PDB entry 7TMR | electron microscopy, 3.50 A resolution | chains A and B of the 31 polymer chains in the assembly

# Chain A
Molecule: H(+)-transporting two-sector ATPase
Source organism: Saccharomyces cerevisiae
Notes: EC 7.1.2.2
UniProt: B3LH69 (B3LH69_YEAS1); residues 0-616 here correspond to UniProt positions 1-617 (UniProt number = residue number + 1)
Amino-acid sequence (617 residues; each row starts with the number of its first residue; numbering starts at 0):
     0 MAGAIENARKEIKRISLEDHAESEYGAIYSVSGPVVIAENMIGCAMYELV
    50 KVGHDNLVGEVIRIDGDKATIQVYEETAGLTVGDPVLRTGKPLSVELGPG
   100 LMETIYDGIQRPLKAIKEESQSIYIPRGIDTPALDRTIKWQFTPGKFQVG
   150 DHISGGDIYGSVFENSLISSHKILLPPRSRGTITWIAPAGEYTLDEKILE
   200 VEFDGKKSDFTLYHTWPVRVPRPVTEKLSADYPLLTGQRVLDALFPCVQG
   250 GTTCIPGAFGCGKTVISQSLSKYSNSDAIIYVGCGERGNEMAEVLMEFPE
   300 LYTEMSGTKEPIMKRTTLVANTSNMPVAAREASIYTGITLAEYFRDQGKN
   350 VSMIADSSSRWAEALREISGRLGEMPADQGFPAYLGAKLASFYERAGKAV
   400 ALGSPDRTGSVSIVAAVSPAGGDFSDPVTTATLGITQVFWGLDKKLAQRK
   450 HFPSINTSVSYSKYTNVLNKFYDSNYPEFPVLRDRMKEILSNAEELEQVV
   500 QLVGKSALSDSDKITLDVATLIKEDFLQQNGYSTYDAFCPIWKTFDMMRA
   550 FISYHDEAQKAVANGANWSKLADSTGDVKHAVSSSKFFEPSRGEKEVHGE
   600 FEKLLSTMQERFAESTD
Not modelled in the structure: 0-23

# Chain B
Molecule: Vacuolar proton pump subunit B
Source organism: Saccharomyces cerevisiae
UniProt: A0A6A5Q585 (A0A6A5Q585_YEASX); numbering as in UniProt (aligned over 1-517)
Amino-acid sequence (517 residues; numbered 1 to 517; the number before each row is that of its first residue):
     1 MVLSDKELFAINKKAVEQGFNVKPRLNYNTVSGVNGPLVILEKVKFPRYN
    51 EIVNLTLPDGTVRQGQVLEIRGDRAIVQVFEGTSGIDVKKTTVEFTGESL
   101 RIPVSEDMLGRIFDGSGRPIDNGPKVFAEDYLDINGSPINPYARIYPEEM
   151 ISTGVSAIDTMNSIARGQKIPIFSASGLPHNEIAAQICRQAGLVRPTKDV
   201 HDGHEENFSIVFAAMGVNLETARFFKQDFEENGSLERTSLFLNLANDPTI
   251 ERIITPRLALTTAEYLAYQTERHVLTILTDMSSYADALREVSAAREEVPG
   301 RRGYPGYMYTDLSTIYERAGRVEGRNGSITQIPILTMPNDDITHPIPDLT
   351 GYITEGQIFVDRQLHNKGIYPPINVLPSLSRLMKSAIGEGMTRKDHGDVS
   401 NQLYAKYAIGKDAAAMKAVVGEEALSIEDKLSLEFLEKFEKTFITQGAYE
   451 DRTVFESLDQAWSLLRIYPKEMLNRISPKILDEFYDRARDDADEDEEDPD
   501 TRSSGKKKDASQEESLI
Not modelled in the structure: 1-12, 488-517

# Chain A / chain B interface
Residue-residue contacts (46; chain A residue first):
  Ser-29(A) / Arg-71(B)
  Val-30(A) / Ile-70(B)
  Gly-32(A) / Tyr-49(B)
  Ala-77(A) / Tyr-49(B)
  Gly-78(A) / Arg-48(B)  hydrogen bond (backbone-side chain)
  Leu-79(A) / Arg-48(B)
  Thr-80(A) / Pro-47(B)
  Thr-80(A) / Arg-48(B)  hydrogen bond
  Val-81(A) / Pro-47(B)  hydrogen bond (backbone-backbone)
  Leu-112(A) / Asn-140(B)
  Leu-112(A) / Pro-141(B)  hydrophobic
  Lys-113(A) / Tyr-142(B)
  Ile-115(A) / Asn-140(B)
  Lys-116(A) / Tyr-142(B)
  Lys-116(A) / Ala-143(B)
  Ile-122(A) / Asn-140(B)  hydrogen bond (backbone-backbone)
  Tyr-123(A) / Ser-137(B)
  Tyr-123(A) / Pro-138(B)
  Tyr-123(A) / Ile-139(B)  hydrophobic
  Tyr-123(A) / Glu-264(B)  hydrogen bond
  Ile-124(A) / Pro-138(B)  hydrogen bond (backbone-backbone)
  Ile-124(A) / Asn-140(B)
  Ile-124(A) / Pro-141(B)
  Phe-258(A) / Arg-381(B)
  Arg-286(A) / Tyr-352(B)
  Arg-286(A) / Ile-353(B)  hydrogen bond (side chain-backbone)
  Arg-286(A) / Thr-354(B)  hydrogen bond (side chain-backbone)
  Arg-286(A) / Glu-355(B)  salt bridge
  Arg-286(A) / Arg-381(B)
  Asn-288(A) / Lys-169(B)
  Asn-288(A) / Glu-355(B)  hydrogen bond
  Glu-289(A) / Arg-381(B)  salt bridge
  Ala-291(A) / Arg-144(B)
  Glu-292(A) / Tyr-146(B)
  Leu-294(A) / Pro-141(B)
  Ser-322(A) / Ser-313(B)
  Asn-323(A) / Thr-310(B)
  Asn-323(A) / Ser-313(B)  hydrogen bond
  Asn-323(A) / Thr-314(B)
  Asn-323(A) / Glu-317(B)
  Arg-359(A) / Tyr-309(B)
  Arg-359(A) / Tyr-352(B)  hydrogen bond
  Glu-366(A) / Gly-306(B)
  Glu-366(A) / Tyr-307(B)
  Arg-370(A) / Tyr-307(B)
  Ala-419(A) / Tyr-352(B)  hydrophobic
Interface residues without a listed pair, chain A (41 interface residues in all): Tyr-28, Ser-31, Thr-76, Glu-117, Arg-126, Gly-287, Met-295, Ala-319, Thr-321, Met-324, Arg-329, Glu-362, Ser-417
Interface residues without a listed pair, chain B (34 interface residues in all): Asn-50, Gly-72, Asn-135, Ile-145, Pro-147, Leu-382

# Overview
Chain A and chain B form an interface of 41 and 34 residues respectively, with 11 hydrogen bonds and 2 salt
bridges. Among the polar pairs are Arg-286(A)/Glu-355(B), Glu-289(A)/Arg-381(B) and Gly-78(A)/Arg-48(B).
Here chain A is H(+)-transporting two-sector ATPase and chain B is Vacuolar proton pump subunit B, both from
Saccharomyces cerevisiae. Entry 7TMR (V-ATPase from Saccharomyces cerevisiae, State 1) was determined by
electron microscopy together with 7TMM, 7TMO, 7TMP, 7TMQ, 7TMS and 7TMT from the same study.
